Entry 4NNN (X-ray diffraction, 2.50 A resolution); this record covers chains E and F of the 28 polymer chains in the assembly.

Chain E:
Molecule: Proteasome subunit alpha type-6
Source organism: Saccharomyces cerevisiae S288c
Notes: EC 3.4.25.1
UniProtKB: P40302 (PSA6_YEAST); residues 0-233 here correspond to UniProt positions 1-234 (UniProt number = residue number + 1)
Amino-acid sequence (234 residues; each row starts with the number of its first residue; numbering starts at 0):
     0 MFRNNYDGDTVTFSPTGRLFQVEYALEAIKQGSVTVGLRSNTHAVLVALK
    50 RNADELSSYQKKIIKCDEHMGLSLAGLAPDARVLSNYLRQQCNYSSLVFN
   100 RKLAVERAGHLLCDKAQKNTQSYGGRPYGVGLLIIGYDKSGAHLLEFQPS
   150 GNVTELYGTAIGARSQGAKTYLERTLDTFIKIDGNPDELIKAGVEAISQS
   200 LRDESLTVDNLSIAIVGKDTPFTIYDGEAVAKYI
Disordered / not traced: 0-2
Swiss-Prot annotation at these positions:
  - modified residue: Ser13 (Phosphoserine)
  - cross-link: Lys190 (Glycyl lysine isopeptide (Lys-Gly) (interchain with G-Cter in ubiquitin))

Chain F:
Molecule: Probable proteasome subunit alpha type-7
Source organism: Saccharomyces cerevisiae S288c
Notes: EC 3.4.25.1
UniProtKB: P21242 (PSA7_YEAST); residues -3 to 284 here correspond to UniProt positions 1-288 (UniProt number = residue number + 4)
Amino-acid sequence (288 residues; row label = number of the first residue in the row; numbers below 1 keep their minus sign (Met-3 is residue -3)):
    -3 MTSIGTGYDLSNSVFSPDGRNFQVEYAVKAVENGTTSIGIKCNDGVVFAV
    47 EKLITSKLLVPQKNVKIQVVDRHIGCVYSGLIPDGRHLVNRGREEAASFK
    97 KLYKTPIPIPAFADRLGQYVQAHTLYNSVRPFGVSTIFGGVDKNGAHLYM
   147 LEPSGSYWGYKGAATGKGRQSAKAELEKLVDHHPEGLSAREAVKQAAKII
   197 YLAHEDNKEKDFELEISWCSLSETNGLHKFVKGDLLQEAIDFAQKEINGD
   247 DDEDEDDSDNVMSSDDENAPVATNANATTDQEGDIHLE
Disordered / not traced: -3 to 1, 245-284
Swiss-Prot annotation at these positions:
  - modified residue: Thr-2 (N-acetylthreonine)

Chain E / chain F interface:
Contacting residue pairs (64):
  Asn4(E) - Leu6(F)
  Tyr5(E) - Asp5(F)  hydrogen bond
  Tyr5(E) - Leu6(F)  hydrophobic
  Thr9(E) - Arg126(F)
  Val10(E) - Gln19(F)
  Val10(E) - Ser124(F)
  Val10(E) - Val125(F)
  Val10(E) - Arg126(F)
  Thr11(E) - Leu6(F)
  Thr11(E) - Gln19(F)
  Phe12(E) - Gln19(F)  hydrogen bond (backbone-side chain)
  Phe12(E) - Tyr22(F)
  Phe12(E) - Ala23(F)  hydrophobic
  Phe12(E) - Leu77(F)  hydrophobic
  Phe12(E) - Arg126(F)
  Phe12(E) - Pro127(F)
  Ser13(E) - Tyr22(F)
  Pro14(E) - Tyr22(F)  hydrophobic
  Pro14(E) - Lys25(F)
  Thr15(E) - Lys25(F)
  Gly16(E) - Tyr22(F)
  Gly16(E) - Lys25(F)
  Gly16(E) - Ala26(F)
  Leu18(E) - Leu77(F)  hydrophobic
  Leu18(E) - Arg126(F)
  Glu105(E) - Lys59(F)
  His109(E) - Arg82(F)
  Cys112(E) - Arg82(F)
  Asp113(E) - Arg82(F)  salt bridge
  Asp113(E) - Asn86(F)
  Gln116(E) - Pro79(F)
  Gln116(E) - Asp80(F)
  Gln116(E) - His83(F)  hydrogen bond
  Gln116(E) - Arg126(F)
  Thr119(E) - Arg126(F)  hydrogen bond (backbone-side chain)
  Gln120(E) - His119(F)
  Gln120(E) - Val125(F)
  Gln120(E) - Arg126(F)  hydrogen bond (backbone-backbone)
  Gln120(E) - Phe128(F)
  Ser121(E) - Ser124(F)
  Tyr122(E) - Ser124(F)  hydrogen bond (backbone-backbone)
  Ser149(E) - Pro79(F)
  Gly150(E) - Pro79(F)
  Asn151(E) - Ile78(F)
  Asn151(E) - Pro79(F)
  Thr153(E) - Leu55(F)
  Thr153(E) - Asn60(F)
  Glu154(E) - Leu55(F)
  Glu154(E) - Val56(F)  hydrogen bond (backbone-backbone)
  Glu154(E) - Lys59(F)
  Glu154(E) - Asn60(F)  hydrogen bond (backbone-side chain)
  Leu155(E) - Leu54(F)
  Leu155(E) - Leu55(F)
  Leu155(E) - Val56(F)
  Tyr156(E) - Leu54(F)  hydrogen bond (backbone-backbone)
  Tyr156(E) - Leu55(F)
  Tyr156(E) - Val56(F)
  Tyr156(E) - Pro57(F)
  Gly157(E) - Leu54(F)
  Lys168(E) - Leu54(F)
  Leu171(E) - Leu54(F)
  Glu172(E) - Ser52(F)  hydrogen bond
  Glu172(E) - Lys53(F)  hydrogen bond (side chain-backbone)
  Leu175(E) - Lys53(F)
Other interface residues (no listed pair), chain E (36 interface residues in all): Arg38, His142, Val152, Phe178
Other interface residues (no listed pair), chain F (30 interface residues in all): Asn123, Gly129

In short:
Chain E and chain F form an interface of 36 and 30 residues respectively; the contacts include 11 hydrogen
bonds and 1 salt bridge. Among the polar pairs are Asp113(E)-Arg82(F), Tyr5(E)-Asp5(F) and Phe12(E)-Gln19(F).
Here chain E is Proteasome subunit alpha type-6 and chain F is Probable proteasome subunit alpha type-7, both
from Saccharomyces cerevisiae S288c. Entry 4NNN (yCP in complex with MG132) was determined by X-ray
diffraction, deposited together with 4NNW, 4NO1, 4NO6, 4NO8 and 4NO9.
